Entry 4J8V (X-ray diffraction, 2.58 A resolution); this record covers chains B and J of the 5 polymer chains in the assembly.

# Chain B
Molecule: Histone H4
Organism: Xenopus laevis
UniProt: P62799 (H4_XENLA); residues 1-102 here correspond to UniProt positions 2-103 (UniProt number = residue number + 1)
Sequence (102 residues; row label = number of the first residue in the row):
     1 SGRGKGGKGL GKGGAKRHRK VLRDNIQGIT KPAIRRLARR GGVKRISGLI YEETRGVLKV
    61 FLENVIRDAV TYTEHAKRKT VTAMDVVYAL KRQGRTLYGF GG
Unresolved in the structure: 1-20
Curated features (UniProtKB/Swiss-Prot):
  - DNA-binding region: Lys16 to Lys20
  - modified residue: Ser1 (N-acetylserine), Arg3 (Asymmetric dimethylarginine), Lys5 (N6-(2-hydroxyisobutyryl)lysine), Lys8 (N6-(2-hydroxyisobutyryl)lysine), Lys12 (N6-(2-hydroxyisobutyryl)lysine), Lys16 (N6-(2-hydroxyisobutyryl)lysine), Lys20 (N6,N6,N6-trimethyllysine), Lys31 (N6-(2-hydroxyisobutyryl)lysine), Lys44 (N6-(2-hydroxyisobutyryl)lysine), Ser47 (Phosphoserine), Tyr51 (Phosphotyrosine), Lys59 (N6-(2-hydroxyisobutyryl)lysine), Lys77 (N6-(2-hydroxyisobutyryl)lysine), Lys79 (N6-(2-hydroxyisobutyryl)lysine), Tyr88 (Phosphotyrosine), Lys91 (N6-(2-hydroxyisobutyryl)lysine)
  - cross-link (Glycyl lysine isopeptide (Lys-Gly)): Lys31 (interchain with G-Cter in UFM1), Lys91 (interchain with G-Cter in ubiquitin)

# Chain J
Molecule: 145-nt DNA strand
Sequence (145 nucleotides; each row starts with the number of its first residue; numbers below 1 keep their minus sign (DA-72 is residue -72)):
   -72 ATCAATATCC ACCTGCAGAT ACTACCAAAA GTGTATTTGG AAACTGCTCC ATCAAAAGGC
   -12 ATGTTCAGCT GATTCAGCTG AACATGCCTT TTGATGGAGC AGTTTCCAAA TACACTTTTG
    48 GTAGTATCTG CAGGTGGATA TTGAT

# How chain B and chain J interact
Residue-residue contacts (14):
  Val21(B) with DT16(J), phosphate contact
  Arg23(B) with DT16(J), phosphate contact; DT17(J), salt bridge to the phosphate
  Arg35(B) with DA8(J), salt bridge to the phosphate
  Arg45(B) with DG7(J), sugar contact; DA8(J), phosphate contact
  Ile46(B) with DG7(J), sugar contact; DA8(J), hydrogen bond to the phosphate
  Ser47(B) with DG7(J), phosphate contact
  Gly48(B) with DG7(J), hydrogen bond to the phosphate
  Arg78(B) with DC27(J), phosphate contact
  Lys79(B) with DG26(J), salt bridge to the phosphate; DC27(J), hydrogen bond to the phosphate
  Thr80(B) with DC27(J), hydrogen bond to the phosphate
Interface residues without a listed pair, chain B (13 interface residues in all): Lys44, Tyr51, Lys77
Interface residues without a listed pair, chain J (9 interface residues in all): DT6, DA9, DA28

# Overview
13 residues of chain B and 9 residues of chain J are in contact; the contacts include 4 hydrogen bonds and 3
salt bridges. Polar contacts include Ile46(B)-DA8(J), Gly48(B)-DG7(J) and Lys79(B)-DC27(J). From UniProt: a
DNA-binding region on chain B.
Chain B is Histone H4 (Xenopus laevis) and chain J is a 145-nt DNA strand; the structure, X-ray structure of
NCP145 with bound chlorido(eta-6-p-cymene)(N-phenyl-2-pyridinecarbothioamide)ruthenium(II), was determined by
X-ray diffraction, deposited together with 4J8X, 4J8U and 4J8W.
